PDB entry 6C66 | electron microscopy, 3.66 A resolution | chains J and M of the 15 polymer chains in the assembly

== Chain J ==
Molecule: crRNA
Source organism: Thermobifida fusca
Sequence (61 nucleotides; numbered 1 to 61; the number before each row is that of its first residue):
     1 AUGGACCGCC AGUGAUAAGU GGAAUGCCAU GUGGGCUGUC GUGAGCCCCA CGCACGUGGG
    61 G
Disordered / not traced: 41-42

== Chain M ==
Protein: CRISPR-associated protein, Cas5e family
Source organism: Thermobifida fusca (strain YX)
UniProt: Q47PJ4 (Q47PJ4_THEFY); numbering as in UniProt (aligned over 1-254)
Amino-acid sequence (254 residues; each row starts with the number of its first residue):
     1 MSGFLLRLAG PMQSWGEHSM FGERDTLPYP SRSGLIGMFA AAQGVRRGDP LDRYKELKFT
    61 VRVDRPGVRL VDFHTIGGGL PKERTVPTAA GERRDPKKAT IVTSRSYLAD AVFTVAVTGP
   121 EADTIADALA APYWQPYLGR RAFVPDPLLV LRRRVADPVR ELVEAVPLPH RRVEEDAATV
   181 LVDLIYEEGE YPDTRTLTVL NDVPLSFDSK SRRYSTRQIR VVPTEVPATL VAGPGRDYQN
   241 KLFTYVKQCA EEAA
Disordered / not traced: 1, 188-193, 252-254

== Interface between chain J and chain M ==
Contacting residue pairs (55; chain J residue first):
  A1(J) with Gly-37(M), sugar contact; Ala-40(M), sugar contact; Ala-41(M), sugar contact; Val-45(M), phosphate contact; Arg-46(M), base contact; Arg-47(M), phosphate contact; Trp-134(M), stacking on the base; Tyr-137(M), hydrogen bond to the sugar
  U2(J) with Ser-33(M), sugar contact; Gly-34(M), base contact; Gly-37(M), sugar contact; Met-38(M), base contact; Ala-41(M), base contact; Arg-47(M), salt bridge to the phosphate; Pro-136(M), base contact; Tyr-137(M), stacking on the base; Gly-139(M), hydrogen bond to the sugar
  G3(J) with Gly-16(M), sugar contact; Glu-17(M), hydrogen bond to the sugar; His-18(M), base contact; Ser-19(M), hydrogen bond to the sugar; Met-20(M), base contact; Arg-24(M), hydrogen bond to the sugar; Ser-33(M), hydrogen bond to the phosphate; Gly-34(M), phosphate contact; Asn-201(M), hydrogen bond to the base; Phe-207(M), phosphate contact; Arg-212(M), salt bridge to the phosphate; Tyr-214(M), hydrogen bond to the phosphate
  G4(J) with Gly-16(M), phosphate contact; Arg-24(M), salt bridge to the phosphate; Arg-47(M), base contact; Tyr-137(M), hydrogen bond to the sugar; Gly-139(M), sugar contact; Arg-140(M), salt bridge to the phosphate; Arg-141(M), phosphate contact; Phe-207(M), base contact; Ser-209(M), hydrogen bond to the base; Arg-212(M), hydrogen bond to the base
  A5(J) with Arg-47(M), base contact; Arg-140(M), phosphate contact; Arg-141(M), hydrogen bond to the phosphate; Ser-209(M), base contact
  C7(J) with His-74(M), hydrogen bond to the sugar; Thr-75(M), sugar contact; Ile-76(M), base contact; Arg-105(M), base contact
  G8(J) with Thr-75(M), sugar contact; Ile-76(M), phosphate contact; Gly-77(M), hydrogen bond to the phosphate; Gly-78(M), base contact; Gly-79(M), base contact
  C9(J) with Phe-73(M), base contact; His-74(M), phosphate contact; Thr-75(M), hydrogen bond to the phosphate
Other interface residues (no listed pair), chain J (9 interface residues in all): C6
Other interface residues (no listed pair), chain M (41 interface residues in all): Trp-15, Asp-25, Ser-31, Leu-35, Gln-135, Leu-138, Ala-142

== In short ==
9 residues of chain J and 41 residues of chain M are in contact; the contacts include 15 hydrogen bonds, 4
salt bridges and 2 aromatic stacking contacts. Among the polar pairs are G3(J)/Asn-201(M), G4(J)/Ser-209(M)
and G4(J)/Arg-212(M).
Chain J is crRNA (Thermobifida fusca) and chain M is CRISPR-associated protein, Cas5e family (Thermobifida
fusca (strain YX)); the structure, CRISPR RNA-guided surveillance complex, pre-nicking, was determined by
electron microscopy.
